PDB entry 8EE9 | X-ray diffraction, 1.22 A resolution | chains C and F of the 3 polymer chains in the assembly

[Chain C]
Molecule: 16-nt DNA strand
Sequence (16 nucleotides; each row starts with the number of its first residue):
     1 AATAAAAGGAATGGGG

[Chain F]
Protein: Transcription factor PU.1
Organism: Homo sapiens
Notes: fragment: ETS-Domain
UniProtKB: P17947 (SPI1_HUMAN); residues 165-270 here = UniProt positions 165-270
Chain sequence (106 residues; row label = number of the first residue in the row):
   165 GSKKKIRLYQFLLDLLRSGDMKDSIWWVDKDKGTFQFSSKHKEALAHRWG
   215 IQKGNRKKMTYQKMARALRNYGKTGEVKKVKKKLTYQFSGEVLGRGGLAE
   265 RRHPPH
Disordered / not traced: 165-168, 260-270
Curated features (UniProtKB/Swiss-Prot):
  - DNA-binding region: Ile-170 to Ser-253 (ETS)
  - binding site (DNA): Lys-217, Arg-230, Arg-233, Lys-243
  - natural variant: His-211 (H211P: In AGM10), Val-241 (V241G: In AGM10)
From the paper describing this entry:
  - binding site for the 16-nt DNA strand: Arg-171, Leu-172, Trp-213, Lys-217, Gln-226, Ala-231

[Chain C / chain F interface]
Contacting residue pairs - 15 pairs, chain C then chain F:
  DA5(C) / Ser-203(F)  hydrogen bond to the phosphate
  DA5(C) / Lys-206(F)  salt bridge to the phosphate
  DA5(C) / Lys-247(F)  sugar contact
  DA5(C) / Leu-248(F)  phosphate contact
  DA6(C) / Lys-243(F)  salt bridge to the phosphate
  DA6(C) / Lys-246(F)  phosphate contact
  DA6(C) / Lys-247(F)  phosphate contact
  DA6(C) / Leu-248(F)  hydrogen bond to the phosphate
  DA7(C) / Gln-226(F)  base contact
  DA7(C) / Arg-233(F)  hydrogen bond to the base
  DA7(C) / Lys-243(F)  phosphate contact
  DG8(C) / Arg-230(F)  hydrogen bond to the base
  DG8(C) / Arg-233(F)  hydrogen bond to the base
  DG9(C) / Arg-230(F)  hydrogen bond to the base
  DA10(C) / Arg-230(F)  base contact
Interface residues without a listed pair, chain C (7 interface residues in all): DA4
Interface residues without a listed pair, chain F (10 interface residues in all): Tyr-225

[Summary]
Chain C and chain F form an interface of 7 and 10 residues respectively; the contacts include 6 hydrogen bonds
and 2 salt bridges. Polar pairs include DA7(C)/Arg-233(F), DG8(C)/Arg-230(F) and DG8(C)/Arg-233(F). From the
paper: a binding site for the 16-nt DNA strand at Arg-171(F), Leu-172(F) and Trp-213(F) among others.
Here chain C is a 16-nt DNA strand and chain F is Transcription factor PU.1 (Homo sapiens). Entry 8EE9 (Human
PU.1 ETS-Domain (165-270) Bound to d(AATAAAAGGAATGGGG)) was determined by X-ray diffraction, deposited
together with 8E3K, 8E3R, 8E4H, 8E5Y, 8EBH, 8EJ6 and 14 further entries.
